1RPF - chain A; structure by X-ray diffraction, 2.20 A resolution.

Chain A:
Molecule: Ribonuclease A
Source organism: Bos taurus
Notes: EC 3.1.27.5
UniProt: P61823 (RNAS1_BOVIN); residues 1-124 here correspond to UniProt positions 27-150 (UniProt number = residue number + 26)
Sequence (124 residues; each row starts with the number of its first residue):
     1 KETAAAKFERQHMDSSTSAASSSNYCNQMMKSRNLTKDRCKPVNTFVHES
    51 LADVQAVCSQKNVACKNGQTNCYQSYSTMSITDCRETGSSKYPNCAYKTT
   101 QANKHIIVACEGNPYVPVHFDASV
UniProt features mapped onto this chain:
  - active site: His12 (Proton acceptor), His119 (Proton donor)
  - binding site (substrate): Lys7, Arg10, Lys41 to Thr45, Lys66, Arg85
  - glycosylation: Lys1 (N-linked (Glc) (glycation) lysine), Lys7 (N-linked (Glc) (glycation) lysine), Asn34 (N-linked (GlcNAc...) asparagine), Lys37 (N-linked (Glc) (glycation) lysine), Lys41 (N-linked (Glc) (glycation) lysine)
Disulfide bonds: Cys26-Cys84, Cys40-Cys95, Cys58-Cys110, Cys65-Cys72
Small-molecule neighbours: cytidine-3'-monophosphate (C3P): Gln11, His12, Lys41, Val43, Asn44, Thr45, Val118, His119, Phe120, Asp121, Ala122

Summary:
Chain A binds cytidine-3'-monophosphate. Curated annotation (UniProt) lists active-site residues His12 and
His119 and 9 substrate-binding residues.
Chain A is Ribonuclease A (Bos taurus); the structure, The structures of rnase complexed with 3'-cmp and
d(cpa): active site conformation and conserved water molecules, was determined by X-ray diffraction, deposited
together with 1RPG and 1RPH.
